Entry 8W5R (electron microscopy, 3.10 A resolution); this record covers chains A and C of the 5 polymer chains in the assembly.

== Chain A (and C) ==
Name: Minor capsid protein A1
Source organism: Escherichia phage Qbeta
Notes: chain C of this document is another copy of the same molecule, construct and numbering; everything in this record applies to it too
UniProtKB: Q8LTE1 (A1_BPQBE); residues 0-132 here correspond to UniProt positions 1-133 (UniProt number = residue number + 1)
Chain sequence (133 residues; row label = number of the first residue in the row; numbering starts at 0):
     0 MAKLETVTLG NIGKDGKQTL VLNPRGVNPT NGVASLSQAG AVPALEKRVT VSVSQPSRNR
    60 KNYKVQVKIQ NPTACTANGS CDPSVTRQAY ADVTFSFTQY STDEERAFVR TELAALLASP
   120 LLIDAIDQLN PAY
Disordered / not traced: 0, 77-78 (chain C: 0)

== How chain A and chain C interact ==
Contacting residue pairs (14):
  Arg24(A) - Pro55(C)
  Arg24(A) - Tyr62(C)
  Asn27(A) - Gln54(C)
  Pro28(A) - Gly31(C)
  Pro28(A) - Gln54(C)
  Val41(A) - Ser100(C)
  Pro42(A) - Tyr62(C)
  Pro42(A) - Gln98(C)
  Pro42(A) - Ser100(C)
  Ala43(A) - Gln98(C)
  Gln69(A) - Arg57(C)
  Asp81(A) - Tyr99(C)
  Pro82(A) - Tyr99(C)  hydrogen bond (backbone-side chain)
  Gln87(A) - Arg57(C)
Also at the interface, not in a pair above, chain A (15 interface residues in all): Val26, Thr29, Arg47, Ser83, Tyr89
Also at the interface, not in a pair above, chain C (11 interface residues in all): Val26, Pro28, Arg105

== In short ==
Chain A and chain C form an interface of 15 and 11 residues respectively; the contacts include 1 hydrogen
bond. The hydrogen-bonded pair is Pro82(A)-Tyr99(C).
Both chains are Minor capsid protein A1 (Escherichia phage Qbeta). Entry 8W5R (Cryo-EM structure of Qb-Ab53)
was determined by electron microscopy (same publication as 8W5D, 8W5E, 8W5F, 8W5G, 8W5L, 8W5M and 8 further
entries).
